PDB entry 7VVU | electron microscopy, 3.40 A resolution | chains D and W of the 15 polymer chains in the assembly

[Chain D]
Name: Histone H2B 1.1
Organism: Xenopus laevis
Reference sequence: P02281 (H2B11_XENLA); residues 0-125 here correspond to UniProt positions 1-126 (UniProt number = residue number + 1)
Sequence (126 residues; row label = number of the first residue in the row; numbering starts at 0):
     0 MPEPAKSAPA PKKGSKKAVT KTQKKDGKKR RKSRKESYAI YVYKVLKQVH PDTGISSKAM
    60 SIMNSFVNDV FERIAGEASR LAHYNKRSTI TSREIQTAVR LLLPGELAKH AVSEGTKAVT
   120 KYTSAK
Disordered / not traced: 0-31, 125
UniProt features mapped onto this chain:
  - modified residue: Lys5 (N6-acetyllysine), Lys12 (N6-acetyllysine), Ser14 (Phosphoserine), Lys15 (N6-acetyllysine), Lys20 (N6-acetyllysine)
  - glycosylation: Ser112 (O-linked (GlcNAc) serine)
  - cross-link: Lys120 (Glycyl lysine isopeptide (Lys-Gly) (interchain with G-Cter in ubiquitin))

[Chain W]
Molecule: 207-nt DNA strand
Sequence (207 nucleotides; numbered -39 to 167; the number before each row is that of its first residue; numbers below 1 keep their minus sign (DT-39 is residue -39)):
   -39 TCCGGAGGAC TGTCCTCCGG GGACCCTATA CGCGGCCGCC ATCGAGAATC CCGGTGCCGA
    21 GGCCGCTCAA TTGGTCGTAG ACAGCTCTAG CACCGCTTAA ACGCACGTAC GCGCTGTCCC
    81 CCGCGTTTTA ACCGCCAAGG GGATTACTCC CTAGTCTCCA GGCACGTGTC AGATATATAC
   141 ATCCGATAGC TTGTCGAGAA GTACTAG
Disordered / not traced: -39 to -33, 148-167

[Interface between chain D and chain W]
Pairs across the interface - 14 pairs, chain D then chain W:
  Ser32(D) with DT104(W), phosphate contact
  Arg33(D) with DT27(W), base contact
  Tyr42(D) with DG21(W), hydrogen bond to the phosphate
  Gly53(D) with DG21(W), phosphate contact
  Ile54(D) with DA20(W), sugar contact; DG21(W), hydrogen bond to the phosphate
  Ser55(D) with DA20(W), phosphate contact
  Ser56(D) with DA20(W), hydrogen bond to the phosphate
  Arg86(D) with DG40(W), phosphate contact; DA41(W), salt bridge to the phosphate
  Ser87(D) with DA39(W), hydrogen bond to the phosphate; DG40(W), hydrogen bond to the phosphate
  Thr88(D) with DA39(W), phosphate contact; DG40(W), hydrogen bond to the phosphate
Also at the interface, not in a pair above, chain D (11 interface residues in all): Lys85
Also at the interface, not in a pair above, chain W (10 interface residues in all): DG22, DC26, DC28

[Overview]
11 residues of chain D and 10 residues of chain W are in contact; the contacts include 6 hydrogen bonds and 1
salt bridge. Polar contacts include Tyr42(D)-DG21(W), Ile54(D)-DG21(W) and Ser56(D)-DA20(W).
Here chain D is Histone H2B 1.1 (Xenopus laevis) and chain W is a 207-nt DNA strand. Entry 7VVU (NuA4 HAT
module bound to the nucleosome) was determined by electron microscopy.
